7SK8 - chains E and F of the 6 polymer chains in the assembly; structure by electron microscopy, 3.30 A resolution.

[Chain E]
Protein: CID24 Fab light chain
Source organism: Homo sapiens
Notes: antibody fragment or engineered binder
Chain sequence (215 residues; each row starts with the number of its first residue):
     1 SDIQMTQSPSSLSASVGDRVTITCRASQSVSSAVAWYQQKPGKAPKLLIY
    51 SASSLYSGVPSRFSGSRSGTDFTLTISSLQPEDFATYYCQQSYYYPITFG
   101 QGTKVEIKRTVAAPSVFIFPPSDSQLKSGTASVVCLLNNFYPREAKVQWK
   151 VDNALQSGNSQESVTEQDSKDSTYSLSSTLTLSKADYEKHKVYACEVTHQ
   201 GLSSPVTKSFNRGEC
Not modelled in the structure: 1, 109-215
Disulfides: C24-C89

[Chain F]
Protein: CID24 Fab heavy chain
Source organism: Homo sapiens
Notes: antibody fragment or engineered binder
Chain sequence (238 residues; numbered 1 to 238; the number before each row is that of its first residue):
     1 EISEVQLVESGGGLVQPGGSLRLSCAASGFNISSSSIHWVRQAPGKGLEW
    51 VASISPSYGYTSYADSVKGRFTISADTSKNTAYLQMNSLRAEDTAVYYCA
   101 RVSYWDWTWGWSKYEGMDYWGQGTLVTVSSASTKGPSVFPLAPSSKSTSG
   151 GTAALGCLVKDYFPEPVTVSWNSGALTSGVHTFPAVLQSSGLYSLSSVVT
   201 VPSSSLGTQTYICNVNHKPSNTKVDKKVEPKSCDKTHT
Not modelled in the structure: 1-4, 130-238
Disulfides: C25-C99

[Chain E / chain F interface]
Contacting residue pairs - 28 pairs, chain E then chain F:
  D2(E) - D65(F)  hydrogen bond (backbone-side chain)
  S31(E) - Y114(F)  hydrogen bond (backbone-side chain)
  S32(E) - Y114(F)
  A33(E) - Y114(F)  hydrophobic
  Y37(E) - M117(F)
  Q39(E) - Q42(F)  hydrogen bond
  Q39(E) - Y98(F)  hydrogen bond
  A44(E) - Y98(F)  hydrophobic
  A44(E) - G121(F)
  P45(E) - L48(F)  hydrophobic
  P45(E) - W120(F)
  L47(E) - M117(F)
  L47(E) - D118(F)
  Y50(E) - K113(F)
  S51(E) - Y114(F)  hydrogen bond (backbone-backbone)
  S54(E) - K113(F)  hydrogen bond
  Y56(E) - D118(F)
  Y88(E) - G47(F)
  Y88(E) - L48(F)
  Q90(E) - M117(F)  hydrogen bond
  Y95(E) - H38(F)
  Y95(E) - W50(F)  hydrophobic
  Y95(E) - S62(F)
  P96(E) - W50(F)  hydrophobic
  P96(E) - D65(F)
  I97(E) - H38(F)
  I97(E) - W50(F)
  F99(E) - L48(F)
Interface residues without a listed pair, chain E (21 interface residues in all): K43, Y93
Interface residues without a listed pair, chain F (23 interface residues in all): V40, K46, E49, Y63, A64, E115, G116, Y119, Q122

[Overview]
21 residues of chain E face 23 of chain F across their interface, with 7 hydrogen bonds. Polar contacts
include D2(E)-D65(F), S31(E)-Y114(F) and Q39(E)-Q42(F).
Here chain E is CID24 Fab light chain and chain F is CID24 Fab heavy chain, both from Homo sapiens. Entry 7SK8
(Cryo-EM structure of human ACKR3 in complex with CXCL12, a small molecule partial agonist CCX662, an ...) was
determined by electron microscopy (same publication as 7SK3, 7SK4, 7SK5, 7SK6, 7SK7 and 7SK9).
